Entry 1RC7 (X-ray diffraction, 2.15 A resolution); this record covers chains C and A of the 5 polymer chains in the assembly.

# Chain C
Molecule: 10-nt RNA strand
Sequence (10 nucleotides; row label = number of the first residue in the row):
    11 GGCGCGCGCC

# Chain A
Molecule: Ribonuclease III
Source organism: Aquifex aeolicus
Notes: EC 3.1.26.3
Reference sequence: O67082 (RNC_AQUAE); numbering as in UniProt (aligned over 1-220)
Amino-acid sequence (220 residues; row label = number of the first residue in the row):
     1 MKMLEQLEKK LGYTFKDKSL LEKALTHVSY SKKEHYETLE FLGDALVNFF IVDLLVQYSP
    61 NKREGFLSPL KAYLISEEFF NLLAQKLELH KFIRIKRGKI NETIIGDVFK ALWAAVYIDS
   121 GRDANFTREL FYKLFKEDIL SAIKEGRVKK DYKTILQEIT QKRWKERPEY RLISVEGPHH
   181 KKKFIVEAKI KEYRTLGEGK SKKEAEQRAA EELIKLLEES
Differences from the reference sequence: engineered mutation Lys110 (Glu in O67082)
Swiss-Prot annotation at these positions:
  - active site: Asp44
  - binding site (Mg(2+)): Glu40, Asp107
  - mutagenesis: Asp44 (D44N: Very low catalytic activity, binds RNA normally), Gln157 (Q157A: No RNase activity, no RNA binding)
Reported in the primary citation:
  - binding site for the 10-nt RNA strand: Asn61, Arg63, Gln157
  - binding site for the 10-nt RNA strand (chain C): Lys32, Lys96, Lys99
  - binding site for the 10-nt RNA strand: Arg97, His179
  - binding site for the 10-nt RNA strand: Gln161
  - specificity-determining residues: Gln161 (proposed by the authors, not directly observed)
  - conformationally variable residues (domain motion): Glu145 to Asp151
  - contacts within the chain: Glu40-Lys110 (hydrogen bond), Asp44-Lys110, Asp107-Lys110 (hydrogen bond)

# How chain C and chain A interact
Residue-residue contacts (10; chain C residue first):
  G14(C) - His180(A)  base contact
  C15(C) - His180(A)  hydrogen bond to the sugar
  G16(C) - Lys182(A)  sugar contact
  G16(C) - Phe184(A)  sugar contact
  G16(C) - Lys200(A)  sugar contact
  G16(C) - Ser201(A)  phosphate contact
  C17(C) - Phe184(A)  sugar contact
  C17(C) - Ser201(A)  phosphate contact
  C17(C) - Lys202(A)  hydrogen bond to the phosphate
  G18(C) - Lys202(A)  salt bridge to the phosphate
Other interface residues (no listed pair), chain A (8 interface residues in all): His179, Lys203

# Summary
The interface between chain C and chain A involves 5 residues on one side and 8 on the other, with 2 hydrogen
bonds and 1 salt bridge. Polar pairs include C15(C)-His180(A), C17(C)-Lys202(A) and G18(C)-Lys202(A). The
paper reports a binding site for the 10-nt RNA strand at Asn61(A), Arg63(A) and Gln157(A) among others; a
binding site for the 10-nt RNA strand (chain C) at Lys32(A), Lys96(A) and Lys99(A).
Chain C is a 10-nt RNA strand and chain A is Ribonuclease III (Aquifex aeolicus); the structure, Crystal
structure of RNase III Mutant E110K from Aquifex Aeolicus complexed with ds-RNA at 2.15 Angstrom ..., was
determined by X-ray diffraction together with 1RC5 from the same study.
